Entry 4V9G (X-ray diffraction, 7.78 A resolution (low resolution: residue-level contacts below are approximate; hydrogen-bond / salt-bridge calls are withheld)); this record covers chains A7 and AL of the 64 polymer chains in the assembly.

# Chain A7
Molecule: Light-harvesting protein B-875 alpha chain
Source organism: Rhodobacter sphaeroides
UniProtKB: P0C0X9 (LHA1_RHOSH); residues 1-58 here = UniProt positions 1-58
Amino-acid sequence (58 residues; each row starts with the number of its first residue):
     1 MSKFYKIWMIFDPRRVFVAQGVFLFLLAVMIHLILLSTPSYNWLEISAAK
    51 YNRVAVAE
Unresolved in the structure: 1-7, 50-58
Ligand contacts:
  - bacteriochlorophyll a (BCL), molecule 1: Leu24, Val29, His32, Leu35, Leu36, Trp43
  - bacteriochlorophyll a (BCL), molecule 2: Leu27, Ala28, Ile31, His32, Leu35
Curated features (UniProtKB/Swiss-Prot):
  - binding site (a bacteriochlorophyll): His32
  - modified residue: Met1 (N-formylmethionine)

# Chain AL
Molecule: Reaction center protein L chain
Source organism: Rhodobacter sphaeroides
UniProtKB: P0C0Y8 (RCEL_RHOSH); residues 0-281 here correspond to UniProt positions 1-282 (UniProt number = residue number + 1)
Amino-acid sequence (282 residues; each row starts with the number of its first residue; numbering starts at 0):
     0 MALLSFERKYRVPGGTLVGGNLFDFWVGPFYVGFFGVATFFFAALGIILI
    50 AWSAVLQGTWNPQLISVYPPALEYGLGGAPLAKGGLWQIITICATGAFVS
   100 WALREVEICRKLGIGYHIPFAFAFAILAYLTLVLFRPVMMGAWGYAFPYG
   150 IWTHLDWVSNTGYTYGNFHYNPAHMIAISFFFTNALALALHGALVLSAAN
   200 PEKGKEMRTPDHEDTFFRDLVGYSIGTLGIHRLGLLLSLSAVFFSALCMI
   250 ITGTIWFDQWVDWWQWWVKLPWWANIPGGING
Unresolved in the structure: 0
Ligand contacts:
  - bacteriochlorophyll a (BCL), molecule 1: Ile46, Ile49, Tyr128, Leu131, Phe146, Tyr148, Ile150, His153, Trp156, Val157
  - bacteriochlorophyll a (BCL), molecule 2: Phe97, Phe121, Ala124, Ile125, Ala127, Tyr128, Leu131, Trp156, Val157, Gly161, Tyr162, Phe167, His168, His173, Ala176, Ile177, Phe181, Ala240, Val241, Ser244, Ala245, Cys247, Met248
  - bacteriochlorophyll a (BCL), molecule 3: Ser158, Tyr162, Phe181
  - bacteriochlorophyll a (BCL), molecule 4: His168, Met174, Ile177, Ser178, Phe181, Thr182, Leu185
  - bacteriopheophytin a (BPH), molecule 1: Thr38, Phe41, Ala42, Gly45, Ile46, Ile89, Cys92, Ala93, Ala96, Phe97, Trp100, Glu104, Ala120, Phe121, Phe123, Ala124, Tyr148, Gly149, Ile150, Ser237, Leu238, Val241
  - bacteriopheophytin a (BPH), molecule 2: Phe181, Ala184, Leu185, Ala188, Leu189, Leu219, Val220
  - ubiquinone-10 (U10), molecule 1: Val26, Phe29, Tyr30, Val31, Gly35, Thr38, Phe39
  - ubiquinone-10 (U10), molecule 2: Ala172, Ile175, Ser178, Phe179, Thr182, Leu185, Ala186, Leu189, His190, Leu193, Phe216, Val220, Tyr222, Ser223, Ile224, Gly225, Ile229, Leu232, Leu236, Phe243, Leu246, Ile250

# Interface between chain A7 and chain AL
Pairs across the interface - 21 pairs, chain A7 then chain AL:
  Arg14(A7) - Asn20(AL)
  Arg14(A7) - Leu21(AL)
  Arg14(A7) - Phe24(AL)
  Arg15(A7) - Phe24(AL)
  Val18(A7) - Leu21(AL)
  Val18(A7) - Phe22(AL)
  Phe25(A7) - Phe40(AL)
  Leu26(A7) - Val36(AL)
  Leu26(A7) - Phe39(AL)
  Leu26(A7) - Phe40(AL)
  Leu26(A7) - Ala43(AL)
  Met30(A7) - Ala43(AL)
  Met30(A7) - Leu44(AL)
  Met30(A7) - Ile47(AL)
  Leu33(A7) - Leu44(AL)
  Leu33(A7) - Trp51(AL)
  Leu36(A7) - Trp51(AL)
  Ser37(A7) - Ala50(AL)
  Ser37(A7) - Trp51(AL)
  Ser37(A7) - Val54(AL)
  Pro39(A7) - Leu55(AL)
Other interface residues (no listed pair), chain A7 (13 interface residues in all): Val22, Val29, Ile34

# Summary
13 residues of chain A7 face 14 of chain AL across their interface. Chain A7 binds bacteriochlorophyll a.
Bound to chain AL: 4 copies of bacteriochlorophyll a, bacteriopheophytin a and ubiquinone-10. UniProt lists
bacteriochlorophyll-binding residue His32(A7) on chain A7.
Chain A7 is Light-harvesting protein B-875 alpha chain and chain AL is Reaction center protein L chain, both
from Rhodobacter sphaeroides; the structure, RC-LH1-PufX dimer complex from Rhodobacter sphaeroides, was
determined by X-ray diffraction.
